PDB entry 9F9T | electron microscopy, 2.31 A resolution | chains A and G of the 28 polymer chains in the assembly

Chain A:
Molecule: Proteasome subunit alpha type
Source organism: Trypanosoma cruzi
UniProtKB: A0A2V2W7U6 (A0A2V2W7U6_TRYCR); residues 1-250 here = UniProt positions 1-250
Chain sequence (250 residues; numbered 1 to 250; the number before each row is that of its first residue):
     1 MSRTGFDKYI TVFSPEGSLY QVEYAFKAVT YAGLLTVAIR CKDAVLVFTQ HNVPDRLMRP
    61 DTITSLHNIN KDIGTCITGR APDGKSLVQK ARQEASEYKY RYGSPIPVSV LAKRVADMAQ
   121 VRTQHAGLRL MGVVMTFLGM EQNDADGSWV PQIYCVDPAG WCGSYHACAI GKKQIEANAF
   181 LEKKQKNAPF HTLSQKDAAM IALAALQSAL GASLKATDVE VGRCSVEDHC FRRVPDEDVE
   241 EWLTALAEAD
Unresolved in the structure: 1-5, 250

Chain G:
Molecule: Putative proteasome alpha 7 subunit
Source organism: Trypanosoma cruzi
UniProtKB: A0A2V2VRE2 (A0A2V2VRE2_TRYCR); residue numbers follow UniProt; this construct covers 1-237
Chain sequence (237 residues; row label = number of the first residue in the row):
     1 MSGTEHDQST DIFSADGRVF QVEYACKAVD NGSTAVAACC TDGVVVAVEK ILTSRMLEEG
    61 SNDRIHAVDR QAGVCICGML PDGRAVVSRA RAEAENSRDV FATPIPGSVL ASRIGEFMHV
   121 YTTHYAYRPF GCSVIIASYA DDGPQLFVSD PSGTVAGYYG IALGKGKTVA KTELEKLNFK
   181 SITCDEAVVK LTKILHDVHD KSKDKLYELE VAWVCNKSNC VFQHVPNDMI PKPPASQ
Unresolved in the structure: 1-3, 231-237

How chain A and chain G interact:
Residue-residue contacts (61; chain A residue first):
  Y9(A) - E5(G)
  Y9(A) - H6(G)
  Y9(A) - I12(G)
  Q21(A) - I12(G)
  Q21(A) - F13(G)  hydrogen bond (side chain-backbone)
  Y24(A) - F13(G)  hydrophobic
  Y24(A) - S14(G)
  Y24(A) - A15(G)
  Y24(A) - G17(G)
  A25(A) - F13(G)  hydrophobic
  K27(A) - A15(G)
  K27(A) - D16(G)
  K27(A) - G17(G)
  A28(A) - F13(G)  hydrophobic
  A28(A) - G17(G)
  Y31(A) - D16(G)
  Y31(A) - R18(G)
  D55(A) - Y158(G)
  R56(A) - E175(G)  salt bridge
  L57(A) - Y158(G)
  L57(A) - Y159(G)  hydrogen bond (backbone-backbone)
  L57(A) - G160(G)
  L57(A) - E175(G)
  M58(A) - G157(G)
  M58(A) - Y158(G)
  M58(A) - Y159(G)
  R59(A) - C39(G)
  R59(A) - P144(G)  hydrogen bond (side chain-backbone)
  R59(A) - G157(G)  hydrogen bond (backbone-backbone)
  R59(A) - Y158(G)
  R59(A) - Y159(G)
  P60(A) - Y159(G)
  T62(A) - G157(G)  hydrogen bond (side chain-backbone)
  I63(A) - A156(G)  hydrophobic
  R80(A) - V19(G)
  R80(A) - V22(G)
  P82(A) - H119(G)
  P82(A) - S152(G)
  P82(A) - G153(G)
  P82(A) - T154(G)
  D83(A) - H119(G)  salt bridge
  S86(A) - H119(G)
  Q89(A) - R113(G)
  Q89(A) - E116(G)
  R122(A) - T123(G)
  G127(A) - D11(G)
  G127(A) - T123(G)
  G127(A) - H124(G)
  G127(A) - Y125(G)  hydrogen bond (backbone-backbone)
  L128(A) - T123(G)
  R129(A) - T10(G)  hydrogen bond (side chain-backbone)
  R129(A) - D11(G)
  R129(A) - I12(G)
  R129(A) - F13(G)
  R129(A) - V19(G)
  R129(A) - H119(G)
  R129(A) - T122(G)  hydrogen bond (side chain-backbone)
  R129(A) - T123(G)  hydrogen bond (backbone-backbone)
  L130(A) - F13(G)
  M131(A) - H119(G)
  M131(A) - T123(G)
Also at the interface, not in a pair above, chain A (27 interface residues in all): G132
Also at the interface, not in a pair above, chain G (37 interface residues in all): T4, Q145, F147, K171, L174, F179

In short:
The interface between chain A and chain G involves 27 residues on one side and 37 on the other, with 9
hydrogen bonds and 2 salt bridges. Among the polar pairs are R56(A)-E175(G), D83(A)-H119(G) and Q21(A)-F13(G).
Chain A is Proteasome subunit alpha type and chain G is Putative proteasome alpha 7 subunit, both from
Trypanosoma cruzi; the structure, CryoEM structure of native Trypanosoma cruzi apo proteasome 20S subunit, was
determined by electron microscopy together with 9F9P from the same study.
